4LF2 - chains A and F of the 6 polymer chains in the assembly; structure by X-ray diffraction, 2.38 A resolution.

== Chain A (and F) ==
Molecule: Ribulose bisphosphate carboxylase
From: Rhodopseudomonas palustris
Notes: EC 4.1.1.39; chain F of this document is another copy of the same molecule, construct and numbering; everything in this record applies to it too
UniProtKB: Q6N0W9 (RBL2_RHOPA); residue numbers follow UniProt; this construct covers 1-461
Amino-acid sequence (481 residues; row label = number of the first residue in the row; numbers below 1 keep their minus sign (Met-19 is residue -19)):
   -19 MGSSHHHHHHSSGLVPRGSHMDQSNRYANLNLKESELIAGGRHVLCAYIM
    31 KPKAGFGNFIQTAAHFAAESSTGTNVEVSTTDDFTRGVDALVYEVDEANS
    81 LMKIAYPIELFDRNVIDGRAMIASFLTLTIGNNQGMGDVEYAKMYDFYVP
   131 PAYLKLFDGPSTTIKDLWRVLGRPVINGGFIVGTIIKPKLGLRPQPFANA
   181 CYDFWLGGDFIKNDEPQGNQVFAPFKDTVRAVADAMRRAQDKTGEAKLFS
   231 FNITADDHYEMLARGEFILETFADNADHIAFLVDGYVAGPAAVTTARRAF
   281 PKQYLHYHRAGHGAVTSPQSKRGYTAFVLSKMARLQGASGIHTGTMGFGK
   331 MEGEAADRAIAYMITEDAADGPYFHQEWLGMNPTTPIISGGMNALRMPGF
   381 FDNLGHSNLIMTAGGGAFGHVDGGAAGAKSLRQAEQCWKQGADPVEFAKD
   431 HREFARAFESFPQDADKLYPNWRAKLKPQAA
Not modelled in the structure: -19 to 0, 458-461 (chain F: -19 to 1, 458-461)
Sequence notes: initiating methionine (-19); expression tag (-18 to 0)
Modified positions: Lys192 (lysine nz-carboxylic acid; KCX)
Bound ions: Mg2+: Lys192, Asp194, Glu195
Residues lining bound ligands: carbonate ion (CO3): Asn157, Tyr342, Thr345, Glu346, His386, Asn388
Curated features (UniProtKB/Swiss-Prot):
  - active site (Proton acceptor): Lys167, His288
  - binding site (substrate): Asn112, Lys169, Arg289, His322, Ser369
  - binding site (Mg(2+)): Lys192, Asp194, Glu195
  - site: Lys330 (Transition state stabilizer)
  - modified residue: Lys192 (N6-carboxylysine)
What the authors report for this chain:
  - conformationally variable residues: Glu49
  - catalytic residues: Lys330 (citing earlier work)
  - mutagenesis - A47V/M331A, I165V: decreased growth
  - mutagenesis - A47V, A47V/M331A, I165A, I165T, I165V, M331A, M331L: decreased catalytic activity
  - mutagenesis - A47V: unchanged growth
  - mutagenesis - I165A, I165T/M331L, M331A, M331L: abolished growth
  - mutagenesis - I165T/M331L: abolished catalytic activity

== How chain A and chain F interact ==
Residue-residue contacts (38):
  Val95(A) - Glu250(F)
  Ile96(A) - Leu249(F)
  Ile96(A) - Glu250(F)
  Asp97(A) - Ala256(F)
  Gly98(A) - Ala253(F)
  Arg99(A) - Ala256(F)
  Arg99(A) - Asp257(F)
  Arg99(A) - Lys282(F)  hydrogen bond (side chain-backbone)
  Arg99(A) - Gln283(F)  hydrogen bond
  Lys135(A) - Arg149(F)
  Lys135(A) - Asp257(F)  salt bridge
  Leu136(A) - Asp257(F)
  Phe137(A) - Lys282(F)
  Asp138(A) - Lys282(F)  hydrogen bond (backbone-side chain)
  Arg149(A) - Lys135(F)
  Arg149(A) - Leu359(F)  hydrogen bond (side chain-backbone)
  Arg149(A) - Gly360(F)
  Val155(A) - Leu359(F)
  Val155(A) - Gly360(F)
  Leu249(A) - Ile96(F)
  Glu250(A) - Val95(F)
  Glu250(A) - Ile96(F)
  Ala253(A) - Gly98(F)
  Ala256(A) - Asp97(F)
  Ala256(A) - Arg99(F)
  Asp257(A) - Arg99(F)
  Asp257(A) - Lys135(F)  salt bridge
  Asp257(A) - Leu136(F)
  Arg277(A) - Lys282(F)
  Lys282(A) - Arg99(F)  hydrogen bond (backbone-side chain)
  Lys282(A) - Phe137(F)
  Lys282(A) - Asp138(F)  hydrogen bond (side chain-backbone)
  Lys282(A) - Arg277(F)
  Gln283(A) - Arg99(F)  hydrogen bond
  Leu359(A) - Arg149(F)  hydrogen bond (backbone-side chain)
  Leu359(A) - Val155(F)
  Gly360(A) - Arg149(F)
  Gly360(A) - Val155(F)
Other interface residues (no listed pair), chain A (24 interface residues in all): Lys145, Val150, Met361
Other interface residues (no listed pair), chain F (25 interface residues in all): Lys145, Val150, His258, Met361

== In short ==
24 residues of chain A face 25 of chain F across their interface, with 8 hydrogen bonds and 2 salt bridges.
Polar pairs include Lys135(A)-Asp257(F), Arg99(A)-Lys282(F) and Arg99(A)-Gln283(F). From the paper: the
catalytic residue Lys330(A); A47V, A47V/M331A and I165A of chain A, among others, reduce catalytic activity; 8
substitutions were tested in all.
Chain A and chain F are both Ribulose bisphosphate carboxylase (Rhodopseudomonas palustris); the structure,
Hexameric Form II RuBisCO from Rhodopseudomonas palustris, activated and complexed with sulfate and magnesium,
was determined by X-ray diffraction, deposited together with 4LF1.
